Entry 8GF4 (X-ray diffraction, 3.00 A resolution); this record covers chains A and B.

[Chain A (and B)]
Protein: Ssr1698 protein
Source organism: Synechocystis sp. PCC 6803
Notes: chain B of this document is another copy of the same molecule, construct and numbering; everything in this record applies to it too
UniProtKB: P73129 (P73129_SYNY3); numbering as in UniProt (aligned over 1-96)
Sequence (103 residues; numbered 1 to 103; the number before each row is that of its first residue):
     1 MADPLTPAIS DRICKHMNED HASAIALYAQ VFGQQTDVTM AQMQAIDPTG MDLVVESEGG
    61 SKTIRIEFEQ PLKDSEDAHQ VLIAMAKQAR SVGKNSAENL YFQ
Unresolved in the structure: 1-3, 94-103
Sequence notes: expression tag (97-103)
Ion coordination: Zn2+ site 1: His16, His21 (shared with Glu76(B), His79(B) of chain B); Zn2+ site 2: Glu76, His79 (shared with His16(B), His21(B) of chain B); heme Fe: His79 (shared with His79(B) of chain B)
Ligand contacts: heme (HEM): Ile13, His16, Met17, Tyr28, His79, Leu82, Ile83, Ala86, Lys87, Arg90
From the paper describing this entry:
  - heme coordination: His79
  - Zn2+ coordination: His16, His21, Glu76, His79
  - binding site for heme: Arg90
  - mutagenesis - H16A/H21A: abolished binding to heme
  - mutagenesis - H21A: abolished binding to addition of excess zinc
  - mutagenesis - H79A, H79A/R90A, R90A: unchanged binding to SdhB1
  - mutagenesis - H16A/H21A, H21A: increased growth

[Chain A / chain B interface]
Pairs across the interface - 17 pairs, chain A then chain B:
  His16(A) with Glu76(B), salt bridge; His79(B)
  Asp20(A) with Glu76(B); Gln80(B)
  His21(A) with Glu76(B), salt bridge; His79(B), hydrogen bond; Gln80(B); Ile83(B)
  Glu76(A) with His16(B), salt bridge; Asp20(B); His21(B), salt bridge
  His79(A) with His16(B); His21(B), hydrogen bond
  Gln80(A) with Asp20(B); His21(B)
  Lys87(A) with Arg90(B)
  Arg90(A) with Lys87(B)

[Summary]
8 residues of chain A face 9 of chain B across their interface, with 2 hydrogen bonds and 4 salt bridges.
Among the polar pairs are His16(A)-Glu76(B), His21(A)-Glu76(B) and His21(A)-His79(B). The paper reports a
binding site for heme at Arg90(A); H16A/H21A and H21A of chain A increase growth; 5 substitutions were tested
in all.
Both chains are Ssr1698 protein (Synechocystis sp. PCC 6803). Entry 8GF4 (Crystal structure of Domain Related
to Iron (DRI) in complex with heme) was determined by X-ray diffraction (same publication as 8FM6, 8GBK and
8GDW).
